Entry 1YXW (X-ray diffraction, 2.20 A resolution); this record covers chain A.

[Chain A]
Molecule: Tetanus toxin (Tentoxylysin)
Organism: Clostridium tetani
Notes: EC 3.4.24.68
UniProtKB: P04958 (TETX_CLOTE); residues 875-1315 here correspond to UniProt positions 874-1314 (UniProt number = residue number - 1)
Sequence (441 residues; row label = number of the first residue in the row):
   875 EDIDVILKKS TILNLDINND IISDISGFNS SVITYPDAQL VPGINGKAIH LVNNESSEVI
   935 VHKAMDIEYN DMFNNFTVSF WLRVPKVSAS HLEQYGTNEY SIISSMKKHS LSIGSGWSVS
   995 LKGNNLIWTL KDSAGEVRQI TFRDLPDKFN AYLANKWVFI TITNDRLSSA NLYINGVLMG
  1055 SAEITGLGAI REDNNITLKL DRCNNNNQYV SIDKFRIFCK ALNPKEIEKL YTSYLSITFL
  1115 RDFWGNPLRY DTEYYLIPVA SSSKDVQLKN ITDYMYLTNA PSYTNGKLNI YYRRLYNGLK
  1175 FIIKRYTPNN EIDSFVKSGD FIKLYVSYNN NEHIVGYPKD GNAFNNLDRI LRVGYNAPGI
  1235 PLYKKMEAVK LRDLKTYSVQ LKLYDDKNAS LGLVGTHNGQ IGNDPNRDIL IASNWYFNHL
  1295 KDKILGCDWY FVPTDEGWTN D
Ligand contacts: glutamic acid / tryptophan / tyrosine: Lys1143, Asp1147, Tyr1148, Pro1212, Lys1213, Asp1214, Gly1215, Asn1216, Arg1226, Tyr1229, Ala1231, Ile1234, Ile1275, Asp1278

[Summary]
Bound to chain A: glutamic acid / tryptophan / tyrosine.
Chain A is Tetanus toxin (Tentoxylysin) (Clostridium tetani); the structure, A common binding site for
disialyllactose and a tri-peptide in the C-fragment of tetanus neurotoxin, was determined by X-ray diffraction
together with 1YYN from the same study.
